6AHR - chains A and G of the 12 polymer chains in the assembly; structure by electron microscopy, 3.92 A resolution.

Chain A:
Molecule: H1 RNA
Source organism: Homo sapiens
Sequence (341 nucleotides; numbered 1 to 341; the number before each row is that of its first residue):
     1 AUAGGGCGGAGGGAAGCUCAUCAGUGGGGCCACGAGCUGAGUGCGUCCUG
    51 UCACUCCACUCCCAUGUCCCUUGGGAAGGUCUGAGACUAGGGCCAGAGGC
   101 GGCCCUAACAGGGCUCUCCCUGAGCUUCGGGGAGGUGAGUUCCCAGAGAA
   151 CGGGGCUCCGCGCGAGGUCAGACUGGGCAGGAGAUGCCGUGGACCCCGCC
   201 CUUCGGGGAGGGGCCCGGCGGAUGCCUCCUUUGCCGGAGCUUGGAACAGA
   251 CUCACGGCCAGCGAAGUGAGUUCAAUGGCUGAGGUGAGGUACCCCGCAGG
   301 GGACCUCAUAACCCAAUUCAGACUACUCUCCUCCGCCCAUU

Chain G:
Protein: Ribonuclease P protein subunit p20
Source organism: Homo sapiens
Notes: EC 3.1.26.5
Reference sequence: O75817 (POP7_HUMAN); residue numbers follow UniProt; this construct covers 1-140
Sequence (140 residues; numbered 1 to 140; the number before each row is that of its first residue):
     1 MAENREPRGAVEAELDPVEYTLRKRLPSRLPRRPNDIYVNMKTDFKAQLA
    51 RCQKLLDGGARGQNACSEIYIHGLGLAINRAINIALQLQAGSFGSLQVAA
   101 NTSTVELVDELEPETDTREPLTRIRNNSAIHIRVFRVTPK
Not modelled in the structure: 1-8, 140
Swiss-Prot annotation at these positions:
  - mutagenesis: Asn40 (N40Q: Strongly reduced interaction with RPP25)

How chain A and chain G interact:
Contacting residue pairs - 53 pairs, chain A then chain G:
  G27(A) - Arg61(G)  salt bridge to the phosphate
  G28(A) - Arg61(G)  salt bridge to the phosphate
  C30(A) - Asn40(G)  phosphate contact
  C30(A) - Thr43(G)  sugar contact
  C30(A) - Ala47(G)  base contact
  C30(A) - Arg51(G)  base contact
  C31(A) - Asn40(G)  hydrogen bond to the phosphate
  C31(A) - Thr43(G)  hydrogen bond to the base
  C31(A) - Arg51(G)  salt bridge to the phosphate
  A32(A) - Thr21(G)  hydrogen bond to the base
  A32(A) - Leu22(G)  hydrogen bond to the base
  A32(A) - Arg23(G)  salt bridge to the phosphate
  A32(A) - Tyr38(G)  sugar contact
  A32(A) - Val39(G)  hydrogen bond to the sugar
  A32(A) - Asn40(G)  phosphate contact
  A32(A) - His72(G)  base contact
  A32(A) - Gly73(G)  base contact
  A32(A) - Leu74(G)  base contact
  A32(A) - Ala77(G)  sugar contact
  A32(A) - Val105(G)  base contact
  A32(A) - Ala129(G)  base contact
  C33(A) - Val18(G)  base contact
  C33(A) - Thr21(G)  base contact
  C33(A) - Asn40(G)  phosphate contact
  C33(A) - Met41(G)  hydrogen bond to the phosphate
  C33(A) - Leu74(G)  sugar contact
  C33(A) - Leu107(G)  base contact
  C33(A) - Asn127(G)  base contact
  G34(A) - Met41(G)  phosphate contact
  G34(A) - Leu76(G)  base contact
  A35(A) - Arg125(G)  hydrogen bond to the base
  C37(A) - Arg125(G)  sugar contact
  C37(A) - Asn126(G)  hydrogen bond to the sugar
  C37(A) - Asn127(G)  base contact
  C37(A) - Ser128(G)  base contact
  U60(A) - Leu76(G)  base contact
  A64(A) - Phe45(G)  base contact
  A64(A) - Leu49(G)  sugar contact
  A64(A) - Gln87(G)  hydrogen bond to the base
  U65(A) - Lys46(G)  sugar contact
  U65(A) - Leu49(G)  sugar contact
  U65(A) - Ala50(G)  sugar contact
  U65(A) - Gln53(G)  hydrogen bond to the base
  U65(A) - Gly91(G)  base contact
  G66(A) - Lys46(G)  sugar contact
  G66(A) - Ala47(G)  base contact
  G66(A) - Ala50(G)  base contact
  U67(A) - Lys46(G)  base contact
  A265(A) - Arg32(G)  hydrogen bond to the phosphate
  A265(A) - Arg61(G)  base contact
  A265(A) - Gly62(G)  hydrogen bond to the base
  A265(A) - Gln63(G)  base contact
  G266(A) - Arg61(G)  base contact
Other interface residues (no listed pair), chain A (18 interface residues in all): U38, A264
Other interface residues (no listed pair), chain G (38 interface residues in all): Tyr20, Lys42, Asp44, Arg123

Overview:
18 residues of chain A face 38 of chain G across their interface, with 12 hydrogen bonds and 4 salt bridges.
Polar contacts include C31(A)-Thr43(G), A32(A)-Thr21(G) and A32(A)-Leu22(G). Curated annotation (UniProt)
lists one mutagenesis site on chain G.
Here chain A is H1 RNA and chain G is Ribonuclease P protein subunit p20, both from Homo sapiens. Entry 6AHR
(Cryo-EM structure of human Ribonuclease P) was determined by electron microscopy, deposited together with
6AHU and 6AHV.
